Entry 5UKV (X-ray diffraction, 1.90 A resolution); this record covers chains A and B.

== Chain A (and B) ==
Name: ATP-binding protein
Source organism: Mycobacterium tuberculosis
Notes: EC 2.7.13.3; fragment: DHp domain; chain B of this document is another copy of the same molecule, construct and numbering; everything in this record applies to it too
Reference sequence: P71815 (P71815_MYCTU); numbering as in UniProt (aligned over 240-310)
Amino-acid sequence (74 residues; row label = number of the first residue in the row):
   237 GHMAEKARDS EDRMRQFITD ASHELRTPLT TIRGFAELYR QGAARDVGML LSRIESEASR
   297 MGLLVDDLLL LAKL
Construct notes: expression tag (237-239); engineered mutation Lys309 (Arg in P71815)
Modified positions: Mse239 (selenomethionine); Mse250, Mse285, Mse297 (selenomethionine; parent Met)
Ion coordination: K+: Leu310 (together with tetraethylene glycol) (shared with Arg276(B) of chain B)
Residues lining bound ligands: 2-(2-methoxyethoxy)ethanol (PG0): Arg251, Gln252, Thr255
From the paper describing this entry:
  - post-translational modification sites: His259 (citing earlier work)
  - binding site for triethylene glycol: Lys309
  - conformationally variable residues (helix shift): Pro264
  - self-association interface (contacts with another copy of this molecule); pairs are residue here / residue on that copy: Ser246-Glu247 (hydrogen bond), Arg251-Ala308 (hydrogen bond), Arg251-Leu310 (hydrogen bond), His259-Leu305 (hydrophobic contact), Arg262-Asp302, Arg276-Glu291, Arg276-Gly284 (hydrogen bond), Mse239, Ala240, Ala243, Mse250, Ile254, Ala257, Leu261, Leu265, Ile268, Ala272, Tyr275, Val283, Leu286, Leu287, Ile290, Ala294, Mse297, Val301, Leu304, Ala308

== Interface between chain A and chain B ==
Pairs across the interface (63):
  Mse239(A) - Ala240(B)
  Ala240(A) - Mse239(B)  hydrophobic
  Ala240(A) - Ala240(B)
  Ala243(A) - Ala240(B)
  Ala243(A) - Ala243(B)
  Arg244(A) - Ala243(B)
  Ser246(A) - Glu247(B)  hydrogen bond
  Glu247(A) - Ala243(B)
  Glu247(A) - Ser246(B)  hydrogen bond
  Glu247(A) - Glu247(B)
  Glu247(A) - Mse250(B)
  Mse250(A) - Mse250(B)  hydrophobic
  Mse250(A) - Arg251(B)
  Arg251(A) - Ser246(B)
  Arg251(A) - Mse250(B)
  Arg251(A) - Leu307(B)
  Arg251(A) - Ala308(B)  hydrogen bond (side chain-backbone)
  Arg251(A) - Lys309(B)
  Arg251(A) - Leu310(B)  hydrogen bond (side chain-backbone)
  Ile254(A) - Mse250(B)  hydrophobic
  Ile254(A) - Ile254(B)  hydrophobic
  Ile254(A) - Leu304(B)
  Thr255(A) - Leu305(B)
  Thr255(A) - Ala308(B)
  Ser258(A) - Val301(B)
  Ser258(A) - Leu304(B)
  Ser258(A) - Leu305(B)
  His259(A) - Leu305(B)
  Leu261(A) - Leu261(B)  hydrophobic
  Arg262(A) - Asp302(B)  salt bridge
  Arg262(A) - Leu305(B)
  Leu265(A) - Ala294(B)
  Leu265(A) - Mse297(B)
  Leu265(A) - Gly298(B)
  Leu265(A) - Val301(B)  hydrophobic
  Ile268(A) - Ile290(B)  hydrophobic
  Arg269(A) - Ala294(B)
  Arg269(A) - Ser295(B)
  Ala272(A) - Glu291(B)
  Tyr275(A) - Val283(B)
  Tyr275(A) - Gly284(B)  hydrogen bond (side chain-backbone)
  Tyr275(A) - Leu287(B)  hydrophobic
  Arg276(A) - Glu291(B)  salt bridge
  Gly284(A) - Arg276(B)  hydrogen bond (backbone-side chain)
  Leu287(A) - Arg276(B)
  Leu287(A) - Ile290(B)  hydrophobic
  Ser288(A) - Arg276(B)
  Glu291(A) - Ala272(B)
  Glu291(A) - Arg276(B)  salt bridge
  Ala294(A) - Leu265(B)
  Mse297(A) - Leu265(B)  hydrophobic
  Mse297(A) - Mse297(B)
  Gly298(A) - Leu265(B)
  Val301(A) - Ser258(B)
  Asp302(A) - Arg262(B)  salt bridge
  Leu304(A) - Ser258(B)
  Leu305(A) - Thr255(B)
  Leu305(A) - Ser258(B)
  Leu305(A) - His259(B)
  Ala308(A) - Arg251(B)  hydrogen bond (backbone-side chain)
  Ala308(A) - Ile254(B)  hydrophobic
  Ala308(A) - Thr255(B)
  Leu310(A) - Arg251(B)  hydrogen bond (backbone-side chain)
Other interface residues (no listed pair), chain A (39 interface residues in all): Phe253, Val283, Leu286, Ile290, Leu307, Lys309
Other interface residues (no listed pair), chain B (35 interface residues in all): Ile268, Leu286
The authors on this interface:
  - specific contacts: His259(A)-Leu305(B) (hydrophobic contact)

== In short ==
39 residues of chain A face 35 of chain B across their interface, with 8 hydrogen bonds and 4 salt bridges.
Polar contacts include Arg262(A)-Asp302(B), Arg276(A)-Glu291(B) and Ser246(A)-Glu247(B). The paper describes a
hydrophobic contact between His259(A) and Leu305(B). The paper reports a binding site for triethylene glycol
at Lys309(A); a modification site at His259(A).
Chain A and chain B are both ATP-binding protein (Mycobacterium tuberculosis); the structure, DHp domain of
PhoR of M. tuberculosis - SeMet, was determined by X-ray diffraction together with 5UKY from the same study.
